Entry 3QGK (X-ray diffraction, 3.00 A resolution); this record covers chains M and O of the 12 polymer chains in the assembly.

Chain M:
Molecule: Fusion of urease beta and gamma subunits
Source organism: Helicobacter mustelae
UniProtKB: D3UJ81 (D3UJ81_HELM1); numbering as in UniProt (aligned over 1-225)
Amino-acid sequence (225 residues; each row starts with the number of its first residue):
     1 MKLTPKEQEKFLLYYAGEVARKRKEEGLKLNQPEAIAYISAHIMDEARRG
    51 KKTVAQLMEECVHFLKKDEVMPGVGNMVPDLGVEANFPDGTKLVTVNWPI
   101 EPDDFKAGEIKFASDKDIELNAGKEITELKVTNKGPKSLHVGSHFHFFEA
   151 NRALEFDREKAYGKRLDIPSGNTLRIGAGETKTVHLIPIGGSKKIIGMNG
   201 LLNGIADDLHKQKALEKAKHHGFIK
Modified residues: Met1 (n-formylmethionine; FME)

Chain O:
Molecule: Urease subunit beta 2
Source organism: Helicobacter mustelae
Notes: EC 3.5.1.5
UniProtKB: D3UJ80 (D3UJ80_HELM1); residues 1-568 here = UniProt positions 1-568
Amino-acid sequence (568 residues; each row starts with the number of its first residue):
     1 MKMKRQEYVNTYGPTTGDKVRLGDTDLWAEVEHDYTVYGEELKFGAGKTI
    51 REGMGQSNSPDENTLDLVITNALIIDYTGIYKADIGIKNGKIHGIGKAGN
   101 KDMQDGVTPHMVVGVGTEALAGEGMIITAGGIDSHTHFLSPQQFPTALAN
   151 GVTTMFGGGTGPVDGTNATTITPGVWNLHRMLRAAEEYGMNVGLLGKGNS
   201 SSRAQLVEQVKAGAIGFKLHEDWGTTPSAIDHCLSVADEYDVQVCIHTDT
   251 VNEAGYVDDTLRAMNGRAIHAYHIEGAGGGHSPDVITMAGEVNILPSSTT
   301 PTIPYTINTVAEHLDMLMTCHHLDKRIREDLQFSQSRIRPGSIAAEDTLH
   351 DMGVIAMTSSDSQAMGRAGEVIPRTWQTADKNKKEFGRLTEEKGDNDNFR
   401 IKRYISKYTINPAITHGVSEYIGSVEEGKIADLVVWNPAFFGVKPKIIIK
   451 GGMVVFSEMGDSNASVPTPQPVYYREMFGHHGKAKFDTSITFVSKVAYEN
   501 GIKEKLGLERKVLPVKNCRNVTKKDFKFNNTTAKITVNPETFEVFVNGKL
   551 CTSKPATEVALASRYTFF
Unresolved in the structure: 329-332
Modified residues: Lys218 (lysine nz-carboxylic acid; KCX)
Metal / ion sites: Fe ion site 1: His135, His137, Lys218, Asp361; Fe ion site 2: Lys218, His247, His273
Reported in the primary citation:
  - catalytic residues: Lys218
  - mutagenesis - K218A, K218E, K218R: abolished catalytic activity
  - mutagenesis - C245A: decreased catalytic activity

Interface between chain M and chain O:
Pairs across the interface - 142 pairs, chain M then chain O:
  Lys6(M) - Asp461(O)
  Lys6(M) - Asn463(O)
  Glu9(M) - Asp461(O)
  Glu9(M) - Ser462(O)  hydrogen bond
  Glu9(M) - Pro471(O)
  Glu9(M) - Tyr473(O)
  Glu9(M) - Arg475(O)  salt bridge
  Lys10(M) - Asp461(O)  salt bridge
  Lys10(M) - Gln470(O)  hydrogen bond (side chain-backbone)
  Leu13(M) - Gln470(O)
  Leu13(M) - Pro471(O)  hydrophobic
  Ala16(M) - Phe567(O)
  Val19(M) - Phe567(O)  hydrophobic
  Arg23(M) - Phe567(O)  hydrogen bond (side chain-backbone)
  Arg23(M) - Phe568(O)
  Asn31(M) - Ser563(O)  hydrogen bond (side chain-backbone)
  Asn31(M) - Arg564(O)
  Asn31(M) - Thr566(O)  hydrogen bond (side chain-backbone)
  Gln32(M) - Phe440(O)
  Gln32(M) - Arg564(O)  hydrogen bond (backbone-backbone)
  Pro33(M) - Arg564(O)
  Pro33(M) - Tyr565(O)
  Pro33(M) - Thr566(O)
  Pro33(M) - Phe567(O)
  Glu34(M) - Phe567(O)
  Ile36(M) - Gln470(O)
  Ser40(M) - Gln470(O)
  Met71(M) - Ser563(O)
  Met71(M) - Arg564(O)
  Pro72(M) - Arg564(O)  hydrogen bond (backbone-side chain)
  Met77(M) - Phe440(O)  hydrophobic
  Met77(M) - Arg564(O)
  Gly82(M) - Pro469(O)
  Gly82(M) - Gln470(O)  hydrogen bond (backbone-backbone)
  Glu84(M) - Asp461(O)
  Glu84(M) - Ala464(O)
  Glu84(M) - Ser465(O)  hydrogen bond (side chain-backbone)
  Leu93(M) - Ser465(O)
  Leu93(M) - Val466(O)  hydrophobic
  Leu93(M) - Pro469(O)  hydrophobic
  Phe105(M) - Arg21(O)
  Phe105(M) - Asp24(O)
  Phe105(M) - Arg564(O)
  Lys106(M) - Arg21(O)  hydrogen bond (backbone-side chain)
  Ala107(M) - Gly23(O)
  Ala107(M) - Ala439(O)
  Ala107(M) - Tyr565(O)
  Gly108(M) - Arg21(O)
  Gly108(M) - Gly23(O)  hydrogen bond (backbone-backbone)
  Gly108(M) - Pro438(O)
  Gly108(M) - Ala439(O)
  Glu109(M) - Lys19(O)
  Glu109(M) - Val20(O)
  Glu109(M) - Arg21(O)  salt bridge
  Glu109(M) - Trp28(O)
  Ile110(M) - Pro14(O)  hydrophobic
  Ile110(M) - Lys19(O)
  Ile110(M) - Val20(O)  hydrophobic
  Lys111(M) - Asp18(O)
  Lys111(M) - Lys19(O)  hydrogen bond (backbone-backbone)
  Lys111(M) - Trp28(O)
  Phe112(M) - Arg5(O)
  Phe112(M) - Gln6(O)
  Phe112(M) - Val9(O)  hydrophobic
  Phe112(M) - Asp18(O)
  Ala113(M) - Arg5(O)
  Ala113(M) - Thr16(O)
  Ala113(M) - Gly17(O)
  Ala113(M) - Asp18(O)  hydrogen bond (backbone-side chain)
  Ser114(M) - Arg5(O)  hydrogen bond (backbone-side chain)
  Asp115(M) - Arg5(O)
  Lys116(M) - Arg5(O)
  Asp117(M) - Met3(O)
  Asp117(M) - Lys4(O)  salt bridge
  Asp117(M) - Arg5(O)
  Ile118(M) - Met1(O)
  Ile118(M) - Lys2(O)
  Ile118(M) - Met3(O)  hydrogen bond (backbone-backbone)
  Ile118(M) - Arg5(O)
  Ile118(M) - Tyr8(O)  hydrophobic
  Ile118(M) - Thr15(O)
  Ile118(M) - Tyr38(O)  hydrophobic
  Glu119(M) - Met1(O)  hydrogen bond (side chain-backbone)
  Glu119(M) - Lys2(O)  salt bridge
  Glu119(M) - Tyr38(O)
  Leu120(M) - Met1(O)  hydrogen bond (backbone-backbone)
  Leu120(M) - Met3(O)  hydrophobic
  Leu120(M) - Tyr38(O)
  Leu120(M) - Gly39(O)
  Asn121(M) - Tyr38(O)  hydrogen bond (backbone-backbone)
  Asn121(M) - Gly39(O)
  Lys124(M) - Asp105(O)  salt bridge
  Gly142(M) - Gly47(O)
  Gly142(M) - Arg51(O)
  His144(M) - Gly39(O)
  His144(M) - Glu40(O)  salt bridge
  His144(M) - Thr49(O)
  His144(M) - Met54(O)
  His144(M) - Met103(O)
  Phe145(M) - Met54(O)  hydrophobic
  Arg165(M) - Gly39(O)
  Arg165(M) - Glu40(O)  salt bridge
  Asp167(M) - Met1(O)
  Pro169(M) - Met1(O)  hydrophobic
  Pro169(M) - Met3(O)  hydrophobic
  Pro169(M) - Tyr12(O)
  Ser170(M) - Tyr12(O)  hydrogen bond (backbone-side chain)
  Ser170(M) - Gly39(O)
  Ser170(M) - Glu40(O)
  Ser170(M) - Glu41(O)  hydrogen bond (side chain-backbone)
  Ser170(M) - Lys43(O)
  Ser170(M) - Thr49(O)  hydrogen bond
  Gly171(M) - Gly47(O)
  Gly171(M) - Lys48(O)
  Gly171(M) - Thr49(O)  hydrogen bond (backbone-side chain)
  Asn172(M) - Gly47(O)
  Thr173(M) - Gly47(O)
  Ile189(M) - Met103(O)  hydrophobic
  Gly190(M) - Glu40(O)
  Gly190(M) - Asp102(O)
  Gly190(M) - Met103(O)  hydrogen bond (backbone-backbone)
  Gly190(M) - Gln104(O)
  Gly190(M) - Asp105(O)
  Gly191(M) - Lys101(O)
  Gly191(M) - Gln104(O)  hydrogen bond (backbone-backbone)
  Gly191(M) - Asp105(O)  hydrogen bond (backbone-side chain)
  Ser192(M) - Lys101(O)  hydrogen bond (backbone-backbone)
  Ser192(M) - Asp102(O)
  Lys193(M) - Asp102(O)  hydrogen bond (backbone-backbone)
  Lys194(M) - Ser59(O)
  Lys194(M) - Asp102(O)  hydrogen bond (backbone-backbone)
  Lys194(M) - Met103(O)
  Ile195(M) - Met103(O)  hydrophobic
  Ile196(M) - Glu52(O)
  Ile196(M) - Gly53(O)
  Ile196(M) - Asn58(O)  hydrogen bond (backbone-side chain)
  Ile196(M) - Ser59(O)
  Gly197(M) - Glu52(O)
  Met198(M) - Glu52(O)  hydrogen bond (backbone-side chain)
  Met198(M) - Gly53(O)
  Met198(M) - Met54(O)  hydrophobic
  Met198(M) - Met103(O)  hydrophobic
Interface residues without a listed pair, chain M (63 interface residues in all): Ala20, Ala37, Val74, Val83, Ser143, Ile168
Interface residues without a listed pair, chain O (61 interface residues in all): Gly460, Thr468

In short:
63 residues of chain M face 61 of chain O across their interface; the contacts include 30 hydrogen bonds and 8
salt bridges. Polar contacts include Glu9(M)-Arg475(O), Lys10(M)-Asp461(O) and Glu109(M)-Arg21(O). From the
paper: the catalytic residue Lys218(O); K218A, K218E and K218R of chain O abolish catalytic activity.
Here chain M is Fusion of urease beta and gamma subunits and chain O is Urease subunit beta 2, both from
Helicobacter mustelae. Entry 3QGK (3.0 A Model of Iron Containing Urease UreA2B2 from Helicobacter mustelae
(refined w/ no ordered solvent)) was determined by X-ray diffraction (same publication as 3QGA).
